PDB entry 8GFO | X-ray diffraction, 2.00 A resolution | chain A

[Chain A]
Molecule: 3C-like proteinase nsp5
Organism: Severe acute respiratory syndrome coronavirus 2
Reference sequence: P0DTD1 (R1AB_SARS2); residues 1-304 here correspond to UniProt positions 3264-3567 (UniProt number = residue number + 3263)
Amino-acid sequence (304 residues; row label = number of the first residue in the row):
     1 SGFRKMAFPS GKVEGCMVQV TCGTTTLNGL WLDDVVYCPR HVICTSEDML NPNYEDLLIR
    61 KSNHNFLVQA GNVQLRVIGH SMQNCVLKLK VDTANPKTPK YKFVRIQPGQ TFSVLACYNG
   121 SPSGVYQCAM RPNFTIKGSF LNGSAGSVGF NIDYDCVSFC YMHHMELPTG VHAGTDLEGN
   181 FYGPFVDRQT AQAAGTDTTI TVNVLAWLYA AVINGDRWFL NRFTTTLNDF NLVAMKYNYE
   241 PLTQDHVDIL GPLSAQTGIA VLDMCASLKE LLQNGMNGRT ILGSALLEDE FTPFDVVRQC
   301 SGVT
Not modelled in the structure: 303-304
Differences from the reference sequence: engineered mutation A145 (Cys3408 in P0DTD1)
Curated features (UniProtKB/Swiss-Prot):
  - active site: H41 (For 3CL-PRO activity)
  - cross-link (Glycyl lysine isopeptide (Lys-Gly)): K5 (interchain with G-Cter in ubiquitin), K90 (interchain with G-Cter in ubiquitin)
Small-molecule neighbours: ZH0 (N~2~-[(benzyloxy)carbonyl]-N-{(2S)-1-oxo-3-[(3S)-2-oxopyrrolidin-3-yl]propan-2-yl}-L-leucinamide): S1, H41, M49, F140, L141, N142, G143, S144, A145, H163, H164, M165, E166, H172, D187, R188, Q189
What the authors report for this chain:
  - binding site for ZH0: H41
  - catalytic residues: H41 (citing earlier work)
  - mutagenesis - C145A (Tm change 6.8 degC): increased stability

[Overview]
Bound to chain A: compound ZH0. From UniProt: active-site residue H41. From the paper: the catalytic residue
H41; C145A increases stability.
Chain A is 3C-like proteinase nsp5 (Severe acute respiratory syndrome coronavirus 2); the structure, Room
temperature X-ray structure of truncated SARS-CoV-2 main protease C145A mutant, residues 1-304, in complex
with ..., was determined by X-ray diffraction (same publication as 8GFK, 8GFN, 8GFR and 8GFU).
